PDB entry 1N36 | X-ray diffraction, 3.65 A resolution | chains A and M of the 21 polymer chains in the assembly

Chain A:
Molecule: 16S ribosomal RNA
Source organism: Thermus thermophilus
Sequence (1522 nucleotides; each row starts with the number of its first residue; note: 42 numbers in that range are skipped by the numbering (no residue carries them; nothing is unmodelled there); a row labelled like 190A-190L holds insertion residues (190A, then the next letters in order); numbering starts at 0):
     0 UUUGUUGGAGAGUUUGAUCCUGGCUCAGGGUGAACGCUGGCGGCGUGCCU
    50 AAGACAUGCAAGUCGUGCGGG
    73 CCGCGGGGUUUU
    88 ACUCCG
    95 UGGUC
   101 AGCGGCGGACGGGUGAGUAACGCGUGGGU
  129A G
   130 ACCUACCCGGAAGAGGGGGACAACCCGGGGAAACUCGGGCUAAUCCCCCA
   180 UGUGGACCCGC
190A-190L CCCUUGGGGUGU
   191 GUCCAAAGGGCUUU
   216 GCCCGCUUCCGGAUGGGCCCGCGUCCCAUCAGCUAGUUGGUGGGGUAAUG
   266 GCCCACCAAGGCGACGACGGGUAGCCGGUCUGAGAGGAUGGCCGGCCACA
   316 GGGGCACUGAGACACGGGCCCCACUCCUACGGGAGGCAGCAGUUAGGAAU
   366 CUUCCGCAAUGGGCGCAAGCCUGACGGAGCGACGCCGCUUGGAGGAAGAA
   416 GCCCUUCGGGGUGUAAACUCCUGAA
   442 CCCGGGACGAAACCCCCGACGA
   474 GGGGACUGACGGUACCGGG
   494 GUAAUAGCGCCGGCCAACUCCGUGCCAGCAGCCGCGGUAAUACGGAGGGC
   544 GCGAGCGUUACCCGGAUUCACUGGGCGUAAAGGGCGUGUAGGCGGCCUGG
   594 GGCGUCCCAUGUGAAAGACCACGGCUCAACCGUGGGGGAGCGUGGGAUAC
   644 GCUCAGGCUAGACGGUGGGAGAGGGUGGUGGAAUUCCCGGAGUAGCGGUG
   694 AAAUGCGCAGAUACCGGGAGGAACGCCGAUGGCGAAGGCAGCCACCUGGU
   744 CCACCCGUGACGCUGAGGCGCGAAAGCGUGGGGAGCAAACCGGAUUAGAU
   794 ACCCGGGUAGUCCACGCCCUAAACGAUGCGCGCUAGGUCUCUGGGUCU
   848 CCUGGGGGCCGAAGCUAACGCGUUAAGCGCGCCGCCUGGGGAGUACGGCC
   898 GCAAGGCUGAAACUCAAAGGAAUUGACGGGGGCCCGCACAAGCGGUGGAG
   948 CAUGUGGUUUAAUUCGAAGCAACGCGAAGAACCUUACCAGGCCUUGACAU
   998 GCUAGG
 1003A G
  1004 AACCCGGGUGAAAGCCUGGGGUGCCCC
1030A-1030D GCGA
  1031 GGGGAGCCCUAGCACAGGUGCUGCAUGGCCGUCGUCAGCUCGUGCCGUGA
  1081 GGUGUUGGGUUAAGUCCCGCAACGAGCGCAACCCCCGCCGUUAGUUGCCA
  1131 GCGGUUCGGCCGGGCACUCUAACGGGACUGCCCGCGAAA
  1171 GCGGGAGGAAGGAGGGGACGACGUCUGGUCAGCAUGGCCCUUACGGCCUG
  1221 GGCGACACACGUGCUACAAUGCCCACUACAAAGCGAUGCCACCCGGCAAC
  1271 GGGGAGCUAAUCGCAAAAAGGUGGGCCCAGUUCGGAUUGGGGUCUGCAAC
  1321 CCGACCCCAUGAAGCCGGAAUCGCUAGUAAUCGCGGAUCAG
 1361A C
  1362 CAUGCCGCGGUGAAUACGUUCCCGGGCCUUGUACACACCGCCCGUCACGC
  1412 CAUGGGAGCGGGCUCUACCCGAAGUCGCCGGG
  1446 AGCCUACGGG
  1459 CAGGCGCCGAGGGUAGGGCCCGUGACUGGGGCGAAGUCGUAACAAGGUAG
  1509 CUGUACCGGAAGGUGCGGCUGGAUCACCUCCUUUCU
Disordered / not traced: 0-4, 1535-1538

Chain M:
Protein: 30S ribosomal protein S13
Source organism: Thermus thermophilus
UniProt: P80377 (RS13_THET8); residue numbers follow UniProt; this construct covers 1-126
Sequence (126 residues; numbered 1 to 126; the number before each row is that of its first residue):
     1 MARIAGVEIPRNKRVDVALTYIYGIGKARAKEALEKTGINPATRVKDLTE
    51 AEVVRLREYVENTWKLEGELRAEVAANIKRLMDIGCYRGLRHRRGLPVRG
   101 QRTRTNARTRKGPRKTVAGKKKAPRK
Disordered / not traced: 1, 120-126

Chain A / chain M interface:
Residue-residue contacts (80; chain A residue first):
  G947(A) - Arg108(M)  phosphate contact
  C948(A) - Asn106(M)  base contact
  C948(A) - Ala107(M)  hydrogen bond to the phosphate
  C948(A) - Arg108(M)  hydrogen bond to the phosphate
  C948(A) - Thr109(M)  phosphate contact
  A949(A) - Gln101(M)  phosphate contact
  A949(A) - Asn106(M)  phosphate contact
  U950(A) - Arg102(M)  hydrogen bond to the base
  U950(A) - Thr105(M)  base contact
  U950(A) - Asn106(M)  hydrogen bond to the base
  U952(A) - Arg102(M)  base contact
  U952(A) - Arg104(M)  salt bridge to the phosphate
  U952(A) - Thr105(M)  base contact
  G953(A) - Arg104(M)  salt bridge to the phosphate
  G953(A) - Gly119(M)  base contact
  G954(A) - Arg104(M)  base contact
  G954(A) - Gly119(M)  sugar contact
  G1224(A) - Arg102(M)  sugar contact
  G1224(A) - Arg104(M)  salt bridge to the phosphate
  A1225(A) - Arg102(M)  phosphate contact
  A1225(A) - Thr103(M)  hydrogen bond to the phosphate
  A1225(A) - Arg104(M)  phosphate contact
  C1226(A) - Arg91(M)  salt bridge to the phosphate
  C1226(A) - Leu96(M)  sugar contact
  C1226(A) - Thr103(M)  hydrogen bond to the phosphate
  C1226(A) - Arg104(M)  base contact
  C1226(A) - Lys111(M)  hydrogen bond to the phosphate
  A1227(A) - Leu96(M)  phosphate contact
  A1227(A) - Lys111(M)  phosphate contact
  A1227(A) - Lys115(M)  hydrogen bond to the sugar
  A1227(A) - Val117(M)  sugar contact
  C1228(A) - Arg104(M)  hydrogen bond to the base
  C1228(A) - Arg108(M)  salt bridge to the phosphate
  C1228(A) - Lys111(M)  salt bridge to the phosphate
  C1228(A) - Lys115(M)  hydrogen bond to the phosphate
  C1228(A) - Thr116(M)  phosphate contact
  C1228(A) - Val117(M)  sugar contact
  A1229(A) - Thr105(M)  base contact
  A1229(A) - Arg114(M)  phosphate contact
  A1229(A) - Thr116(M)  hydrogen bond to the phosphate
  G1295(A) - Arg14(M)  phosphate contact
  C1296(A) - Arg14(M)  salt bridge to the phosphate
  C1296(A) - Arg44(M)  salt bridge to the phosphate
  C1297(A) - Arg44(M)  salt bridge to the phosphate
  U1302(A) - Arg14(M)  base contact
  U1302(A) - Val17(M)  phosphate contact
  U1302(A) - Tyr21(M)  phosphate contact
  A1306(A) - Thr109(M)  sugar contact
  U1307(A) - Gln101(M)  phosphate contact
  U1307(A) - Thr109(M)  sugar contact
  U1308(A) - His92(M)  phosphate contact
  U1308(A) - Pro97(M)  phosphate contact
  U1308(A) - Val98(M)  hydrogen bond to the phosphate
  U1308(A) - Gln101(M)  hydrogen bond to the phosphate
  U1308(A) - Arg110(M)  salt bridge to the phosphate
  G1309(A) - Val74(M)  sugar contact
  G1309(A) - Asn77(M)  hydrogen bond to the sugar
  G1309(A) - His92(M)  salt bridge to the phosphate
  G1309(A) - Arg99(M)  salt bridge to the phosphate
  G1310(A) - Asn77(M)  phosphate contact
  G1310(A) - Arg80(M)  salt bridge to the phosphate
  G1310(A) - Arg88(M)  salt bridge to the phosphate
  G1310(A) - Arg99(M)  base contact
  C1320(A) - Tyr87(M)  sugar contact
  C1322(A) - Gly100(M)  sugar contact
  G1323(A) - Arg99(M)  phosphate contact
  C1328(A) - Ala28(M)  phosphate contact
  C1328(A) - Arg29(M)  sugar contact
  A1329(A) - Gly24(M)  phosphate contact
  A1329(A) - Ile25(M)  hydrogen bond to the phosphate
  A1329(A) - Gly26(M)  hydrogen bond to the phosphate
  A1329(A) - Lys27(M)  phosphate contact
  A1329(A) - Ala28(M)  hydrogen bond to the phosphate
  A1329(A) - Arg29(M)  hydrogen bond to the phosphate
  U1330(A) - Ile22(M)  phosphate contact
  U1330(A) - Tyr23(M)  phosphate contact
  U1330(A) - Gly24(M)  hydrogen bond to the phosphate
  U1330(A) - Ile25(M)  hydrogen bond to the phosphate
  U1330(A) - Gly26(M)  hydrogen bond to the phosphate
  G1331(A) - Tyr23(M)  phosphate contact
Other interface residues (no listed pair), chain A (36 interface residues in all): G945, A946, G951, C1230, U1301, C1321, A1332
Other interface residues (no listed pair), chain M (47 interface residues in all): Lys13, Thr20, Ala30, Leu70, Ile78, Leu81, Pro113

Summary:
36 residues of chain A and 47 residues of chain M are in contact, with 21 hydrogen bonds and 14 salt bridges.
Polar contacts include U950(A)-Arg102(M), U950(A)-Asn106(M) and C1228(A)-Arg104(M).
Here chain A is 16S ribosomal RNA and chain M is 30S ribosomal protein S13, both from Thermus thermophilus.
Entry 1N36 (Structure of the Thermus thermophilus 30S ribosomal subunit in the presence of
crystallographically disordered codon and ...) was determined by X-ray diffraction together with 1N32, 1N33
and 1N34 from the same study.
